Entry 8YM6 (X-ray diffraction, 3.30 A resolution); this record covers chains C and J of the 13 polymer chains in the assembly.

[Chain C]
Protein: Caspase-8 subunit p10
Source organism: Homo sapiens
Reference sequence: Q14790 (CASP8_HUMAN); residues 1-185 here = UniProt positions 1-185
Sequence (185 residues; row label = number of the first residue in the row):
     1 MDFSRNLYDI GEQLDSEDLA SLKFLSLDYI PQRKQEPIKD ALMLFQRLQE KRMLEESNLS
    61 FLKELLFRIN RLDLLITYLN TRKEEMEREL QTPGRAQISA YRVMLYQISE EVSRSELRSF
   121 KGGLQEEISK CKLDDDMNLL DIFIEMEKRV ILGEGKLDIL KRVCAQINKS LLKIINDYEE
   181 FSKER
Unresolved in the structure: 1, 181-185
Construct notes: engineered mutation Gly122 (Phe in Q14790), Gly123 (Leu in Q14790)
Curated features (UniProtKB/Swiss-Prot):
  - mutagenesis: Asp73 (D73A: Abolishes binding to FLASH. Induces NF-kappa-B activation)
Reported in the primary citation:
  - mutagenesis - E12A/F122G/L123G, N70A/F122G/L123G, E110A/F122G/L123G: unchanged binding to CASP8 and FADD-like apoptosis regulator subunit p43 (chain J)

[Chain J]
Protein: CASP8 and FADD-like apoptosis regulator subunit p43
Source organism: Homo sapiens
Reference sequence: O15519 (CFLAR_HUMAN); residues 1-181 here = UniProt positions 1-181
Sequence (184 residues; numbered -2 to 181; the number before each row is that of its first residue; numbers below 1 keep their minus sign (Gly-2 is residue -2)):
    -2 GSHMSAEVIH QVEEALDTDE KEMLLFLCRD VAIDVVPPNV RDLLDILRER GKLSVGDLAE
    58 LLYRVRRFDL LKRILKMDRK AVETHLLRNP HLVSDYRVLM AEIGEDLDKS DVSSLIFLMK
   118 DYMGRGKISK EKSFLDLVVE LEKLNLVAPD QLDLLEKCLK NIHRIDLKTK IQKYKQSVQG
   178 AGTS
Unresolved in the structure: -2 to 0, 124-125, 176-181
Construct notes: expression tag (-2 to 0)
Reported in the primary citation:
  - mutagenesis - H7G: decreased binding to another copy of this molecule

[How chain C and chain J interact]
Pairs across the interface (10):
  Arg33(C) - Ser107(J)  hydrogen bond
  Arg47(C) - Ile159(J)
  Glu50(C) - His160(J)
  Glu50(C) - Arg161(J)  salt bridge
  Glu50(C) - Ile162(J)  hydrogen bond (backbone-backbone)
  Glu50(C) - Asp163(J)  hydrogen bond (backbone-backbone)
  Lys51(C) - His160(J)  hydrogen bond
  Lys51(C) - Ile162(J)
  Arg52(C) - Ile162(J)
  Arg52(C) - Thr166(J)  hydrogen bond
Other interface residues (no listed pair), chain C (6 interface residues in all): Lys34
Other interface residues (no listed pair), chain J (9 interface residues in all): Asp108, Ser111
From the paper, about this interface:
  - hot spots on chain C (mutagenesis) - R33D/F122G/L123G, R52D/F122G/L123G: decreased binding to CASP8 and FADD-like apoptosis regulator subunit p43 (chain J)

[Overview]
6 residues of chain C face 9 of chain J across their interface, with 5 hydrogen bonds and 1 salt bridge. Among
the polar pairs are Glu50(C)-Arg161(J), Arg33(C)-Ser107(J) and Lys51(C)-His160(J). The paper reports that
R33D/F122G/L123G and R52D/F122G/L123G of chain C reduce binding to CASP8 and FADD-like apoptosis regulator
subunit p43 (chain J); H7G of chain J reduces binding to another copy of this molecule; 6 substitutions were
tested in all.
Here chain C is Caspase-8 subunit p10 and chain J is CASP8 and FADD-like apoptosis regulator subunit p43, both
from Homo sapiens. Entry 8YM6 (Structure of Caspase-8/cFLIP death effector domain assembly) was determined by
X-ray diffraction, deposited together with 8YM4, 8YM5, 8YNI, 8YNK, 8YNL, 8YNM and 8YNN.
